Entry 4Z66 (X-ray diffraction, 2.50 A resolution); this record covers chains G and J of the 10 polymer chains in the assembly.

== Chain G ==
Protein: Histone H2A
Organism: Xenopus laevis
Reference sequence: Q6AZJ8 (Q6AZJ8_XENLA); residues 1014-1120 here correspond to UniProt positions 15-121 (UniProt number = residue number - 999)
Chain sequence (107 residues; each row starts with the number of its first residue):
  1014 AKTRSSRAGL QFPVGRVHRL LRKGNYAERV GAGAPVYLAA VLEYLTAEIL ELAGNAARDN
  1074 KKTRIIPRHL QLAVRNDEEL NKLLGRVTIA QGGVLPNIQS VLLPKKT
Unresolved in the structure: 1120

== Chain J ==
Molecule: 147-nt DNA strand
Sequence (147 nucleotides; row label = number of the first residue in the row):
   148 ATCAATATCC ACCTGCAGAT ACTACCAAAA GTGTATTTGG AAACTGCTCC ATCAAAAGGC
   208 ATGTTCAGCT GGATTCCAGC TGAACATGCC TTTTGATGGA GCAGTTTCCA AATACACTTT
   268 TGGTAGTATC TGCAGGTGGA TATTGAT

== Chain G / chain J interface ==
Pairs across the interface (14; chain G residue first):
  Ala1014(G) with DG178(J), phosphate contact; DT179(J), phosphate contact
  Lys1015(G) with DG178(J), phosphate contact; DT179(J), phosphate contact
  Thr1016(G) with DG178(J), phosphate contact
  Arg1017(G) with DG178(J), salt bridge to the phosphate
  Arg1020(G) with DT179(J), salt bridge to the phosphate
  Gly1028(G) with DA177(J), phosphate contact
  Arg1029(G) with DA177(J), phosphate contact
  Arg1032(G) with DA176(J), sugar contact; DA177(J), salt bridge to the phosphate
  Arg1042(G) with DT185(J), hydrogen bond to the sugar; DG186(J), hydrogen bond to the sugar
  Arg1077(G) with DA166(J), sugar contact
Also at the interface, not in a pair above, chain G (11 interface residues in all): Glu1041

== Overview ==
The interface between chain G and chain J involves 11 residues on one side and 7 on the other, with 2 hydrogen
bonds and 3 salt bridges. Among the polar pairs are Arg1042(G)-DT185(J), Arg1042(G)-DG186(J) and
Arg1017(G)-DG178(J).
Here chain G is Histone H2A (Xenopus laevis) and chain J is a 147-nt DNA strand. Entry 4Z66 (Nucleosome
disassembly by RSC and SWI/SNF is enhanced by H3 acetylation near the nucleosome dyad axis) was determined by
X-ray diffraction together with 4XZQ and 4YS3 from the same study.
